PDB entry 6ZOO | electron microscopy, 2.74 A resolution | chains B and D of the 17 polymer chains in the assembly

Chain B:
Molecule: Photosystem I P700 chlorophyll a apoprotein A2
From: Pisum sativum
Notes: EC 1.97.1.12
UniProt: A0A0F6NGI2 (A0A0F6NGI2_PEA); residues 2-734 here = UniProt positions 2-734
Sequence (733 residues; each row starts with the number of its first residue):
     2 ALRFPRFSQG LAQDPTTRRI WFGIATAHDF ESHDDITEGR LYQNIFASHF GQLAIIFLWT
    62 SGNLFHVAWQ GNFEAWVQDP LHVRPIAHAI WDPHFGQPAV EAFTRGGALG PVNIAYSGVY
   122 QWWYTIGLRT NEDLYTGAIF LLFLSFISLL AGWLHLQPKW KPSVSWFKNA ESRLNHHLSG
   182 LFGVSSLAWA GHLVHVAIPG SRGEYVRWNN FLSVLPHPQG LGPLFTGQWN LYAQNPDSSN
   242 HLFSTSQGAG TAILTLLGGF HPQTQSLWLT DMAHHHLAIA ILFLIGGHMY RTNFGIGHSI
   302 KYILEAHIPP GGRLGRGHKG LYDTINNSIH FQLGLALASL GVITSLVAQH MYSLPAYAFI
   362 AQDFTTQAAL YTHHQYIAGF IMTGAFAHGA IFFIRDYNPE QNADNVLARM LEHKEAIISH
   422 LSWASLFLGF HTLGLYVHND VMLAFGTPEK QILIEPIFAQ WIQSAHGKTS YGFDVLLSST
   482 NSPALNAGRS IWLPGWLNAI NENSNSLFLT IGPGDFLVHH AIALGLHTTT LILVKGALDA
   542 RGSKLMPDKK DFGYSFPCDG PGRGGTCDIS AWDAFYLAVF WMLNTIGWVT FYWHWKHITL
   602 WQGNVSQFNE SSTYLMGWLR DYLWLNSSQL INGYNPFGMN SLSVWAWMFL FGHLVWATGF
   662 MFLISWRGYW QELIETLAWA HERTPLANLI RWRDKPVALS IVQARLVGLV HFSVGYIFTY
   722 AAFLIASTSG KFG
Bound ions: chlorophyll a Mg site 1 near Q53 (its only coordinating residue here); chlorophyll a Mg site 2 near D93 (its only coordinating residue here); Ca2+: A500, I501, E503, N506, L508; 4Fe-4S cluster Fe: C559, C568 (shared with 2 residues of chain A)
Residues lining bound ligands:
  - beta-carotene (BCR), molecule 1: L54, I57, F58, W60, G181, L182, V185, S186
  - beta-carotene (BCR), molecule 2: T61, L65, W123, W124, I127, L129, G138, F141, L142, W209
  - beta-carotene (BCR), molecule 3: L188, L222, L225, F226, L278, I282, L285, I286, H289
  - beta-carotene (BCR), molecule 4: F332, G335, L336, A339, V343, M383, A386, F387, H389, G390, F393, F394, A538
  - beta-carotene (BCR), molecule 5: F387, L408, M411, V535, L539
  - beta-carotene (BCR), molecule 6: V645, W648, M649, F652, W671, I675, L678, F719
  - chlorophyll a isomer (CL0): L620, L624, W625
  - chlorophyll a (CLA), molecule 1: F5, F8, G24, I25, A28, H29, F31, H34, S49, G52, Q53, I56
  - chlorophyll a (CLA), molecule 2: T18, I21, W22, I675, L678, A679, H682, I691, R692, W693, R694, P697, V698, L700
  - chlorophyll a (CLA), molecule 3: W22, F652, L655, V656, T659, M662, F663, L700, V708, V711, H712, V715
  - chlorophyll a (CLA), molecule 4: I25, A26, T27, A28, H29, D30, E32, H331, L334, L338, F381, I382, T384, G385, A388, H389, I392, R396, Y555, W573, F576, V711, V715, F719
  - chlorophyll a (CLA), molecule 5: H29, F31, E32, Y43, I46, S49, H50, Q53, L54, I57, F168, R174, H178, L182, F183, I330, H331, Q333, L334, A337, L338, L341
  - chlorophyll a (CLA), molecule 6: H29, Q53, I56, I57, W60, L341, I378, F381, I382
  - chlorophyll a (CLA), molecule 7: F47, F51, I148, L151, A152, L155, H156, K160, W161, P163, W167
  - chlorophyll a (CLA), molecule 8: F47, H50, F51, L54, W123, W167, F168, N170, S173, R174, H177, H178, G181, L182, F183, Y358
  - chlorophyll a (CLA), molecule 9: I57, W60, T61, S118, G119, V120, W123, V185, S186, A189, L341, I344, T345, V348, M352, Y358, L371, H374, H375, I378, I382
  - chlorophyll a (CLA), molecule 10: F58, I127, G128, L129, D134, T137, G138, F141, L145, S149, S186, A189, W190, G192, H193, H196, V197, V207, R208, W209, F212
  - chlorophyll a (CLA), molecule 11: L59, W60, S62, G63, F66, H67, W70, Q71, H89, A90, W92, L143
  - chlorophyll a (CLA), molecule 12: W60, N64, H67, V68, A88, H89, N114, I115, A116, Y117, S118, V120, V645, W646, M649, F719
  - chlorophyll a (CLA), molecule 13: W60, N64, Y117, S118, A370, L371, T373, H374, Y377, I378, F381, W646, M649, I718, F719, Y721, A722, I726
  - chlorophyll a (CLA), molecule 14: H89, A90, I91, W92, D93, H95, F96, F104, N114, M640, S644, V645, W648
  - chlorophyll a (CLA), molecule 15: W123, T126, I127, L182, F183, S186, S187, W190, L194, L268, M273, H276, H277, I280, F284, I344, L347, V348, H351, M352, A357, Y358
  - chlorophyll a (CLA), molecule 16: W167, N170, S173, H177, T293, N294, F295
  - chlorophyll a (CLA), molecule 17: A171, R174, L175, H178, L179, F183, L283, F284, I301, L305, Y323, I326, N327, L336, A337, S340, L341, I344
  - chlorophyll a (CLA), molecule 18: L175, L179, F183, L283, F284, G287, M290, Y291, I301, I304
  - chlorophyll a (CLA), molecule 19: N176, H177, S180, G181, V185, L285, H289, Y291, T293, F295, I297
  - chlorophyll a (CLA), molecule 20: L188, A189, A191, G192, V195, H196, F212, L213, V215, L216, P217, H218, G221, L222, L225, F226, Y233, I254, L255, L278
  - chlorophyll a (CLA), molecule 21: L225, W230, N231, Y233, A234, L255, T256, L257, H275, L278, A279, I282, L283, I286, I492, W493
  - chlorophyll a (CLA), molecule 22: T256, L257, G259, L268, D272, M273, H275, H276, A279, I280, L283, H351, L355, W493, W497
  - chlorophyll a (CLA), molecule 23: I286, G287, H289, M290, I297, G298, H299
  - chlorophyll a (CLA), molecule 24: I286, M290, H299, Y303, I304, A307, H308
  - chlorophyll a (CLA), molecule 25: I304, L305, H308, L315, H319, L322, I326, F332, V407, L408, M411
  - chlorophyll a (CLA), molecule 26: A307, H308, I309, P310, P311, R314, L315
  - chlorophyll a (CLA), molecule 27: R314, L315, V407, R410, M411, E413, H414, A417, I418, H421
  - chlorophyll a (CLA), molecule 28: A339, S340, V343, L347, Q350, H351, Y353, S354, L355, L508, F509
  - chlorophyll a (CLA), molecule 29: V343, S346, L347, Q350, Q376, G380, M383, F387, L527, T530, T531, L534, M583, T586, I587
  - chlorophyll a (CLA), molecule 30: Q350, Y353, Y372, F459, A460, I463, Q464, F509, L510, I512, H520, I523, L527, V590, Y593, W594, K597
  - chlorophyll a (CLA), molecule 31: A417, H421, W424
  - chlorophyll a (CLA), molecule 32: I418, L422, W424, A524, L527, H528, T531
  - chlorophyll a (CLA), molecule 33: S420, H421, S423, W424, L427
  - chlorophyll a (CLA), molecule 34: S423, S426, L427, G430, F431, L434, L525, T529, L532, I533, L578, F581, W582
  - chlorophyll a (CLA), molecule 35: W424, L427, F428, F431, H432
  - chlorophyll a (CLA), molecule 36: F428, L429, E456, P457, I458, F459, A460, F517, H520, H521, A524, H528
  - chlorophyll a (CLA), molecule 37: H432, G435, L436, V438, H439, V442, M443, F446, K451, I453
  - chlorophyll a (CLA), molecule 38: T433, L434, Y437, V519, A522, L525, N585, W589, F592, L616, W619, L620, L624, S628, I632, F650, H654, W657, Y717, T720, Y721, F724
  - chlorophyll a (CLA), molecule 39: V438, D441, V442, L525, F581, W582, N585, W589, L616, L620, W657, F713
  - chlorophyll a (CLA), molecule 40: I458, F459, W462, F474
  - chlorophyll a (CLA), molecule 41: W462, I463, A466, H467, L477, L478, A485, W493, L494, W497, F509
  - chlorophyll a (CLA), molecule 42: L477, S483, P484, A485, A488, G489, I492, W493
  - chlorophyll a (CLA), molecule 43: W648, L651, F652, H654, L655, W657, A658
  - chlorophyll a (CLA), molecule 44: L655, A658, T659, F661, M662, I665, S666, Y670, W671, L674
  - chlorophyll a (CLA), molecule 45: L678, A681, H682, T685, A688, I691
  - chlorophyll a (CLA), molecule 46: A681, R684, T685, P686
  - chlorophyll a (CLA), molecule 47: T685, P686, L687, A688, I691
  - phylloquinone (PQN): W22, M662, F663, S666, W667, R668, W671, I675, A699, L700, S701, A705
  - 4Fe-4S cluster (SF4): C559, G561, P562, T567, C568, W667, I702, R706

Chain D:
Molecule: PsaD
From: Pisum sativum
UniProt: E1C9K8 (E1C9K8_PEA); residues 74-211 here correspond to UniProt positions 1-138 (UniProt number = residue number - 73)
Sequence (143 residues; numbered 69 to 211; the number before each row is that of its first residue):
    69 GFTPPELDPN TPSPIFGGST GGLLRKAQVE EFYVITWESP KEQIFEMPTG GAAIMREGPN
   129 LLKLARKEQC LALGTRLRSK YKIKYQFYRV FPSGEVQYLH PKDGVYPEKV NPGRQGVGVN
   189 FRSIGKNVSP IEVKFTGKQP YDL
Sequence notes: insertion (69-73); conflict E106 (Asp33 in E1C9K8), S161 (Asn88 in E1C9K8), P180 (Ala107 in E1C9K8), V187 (Gln114 in E1C9K8)

How chain B and chain D interact:
Residue-residue contacts (21; chain B residue first):
  I37(B) with F203(D)
  T38(B) with F203(D)
  E39(B) with F203(D)
  L42(B) with F203(D), hydrophobic
  I395(B) with P198(D)
  R396(B) with I199(D)
  D397(B) with K202(D), salt bridge
  Y398(B) with I199(D)
  N399(B) with I199(D)
  P400(B) with S197(D)
  R542(B) with S197(D), hydrogen bond
  D549(B) with I192(D)
  K551(B) with N195(D); P198(D)
  D552(B) with N195(D); V196(D); P208(D)
  W680(B) with T88(D), hydrogen bond (side chain-backbone); L92(D)
  E683(B) with L92(D); R93(D), hydrogen bond (side chain-backbone)
Interface residues without a listed pair, chain B (19 interface residues in all): E401, R684, R692
Interface residues without a listed pair, chain D (14 interface residues in all): E200, Y209

Summary:
Chain B and chain D form an interface of 19 and 14 residues respectively, with 3 hydrogen bonds and 1 salt
bridge. Among the polar pairs are D397(B)-K202(D), R542(B)-S197(D) and W680(B)-T88(D).
Here chain B is Photosystem I P700 chlorophyll a apoprotein A2 and chain D is PsaD, both from Pisum sativum.
Entry 6ZOO (Photosystem I reduced Plastocyanin Complex) was determined by electron microscopy.
